PDB entry 5V8M | electron microscopy, 4.40 A resolution (low resolution: residue-level contacts below are approximate; hydrogen-bond / salt-bridge calls are withheld) | chains A and H of the 12 polymer chains in the assembly

== Chain A ==
Molecule: gp120
Source organism: Human immunodeficiency virus 1
Reference sequence: Q2N0S6 (Q2N0S6_9HIV1); the construct lacks a stretch of the UniProt sequence and is renumbered around it, so the offset changes along the chain: 31-141 = UniProt 30-140; 150-185 = UniProt 141-176; 190-309 = UniProt 189-308; 312-321 = UniProt 309-318; 2 more segments
Amino-acid sequence (481 residues; numbered 31 to 513 plus 13 insertion-coded residues; 15 numbers in that range are skipped by the numbering (no residue carries them; nothing is unmodelled there); the number before each row is that of its first residue; a row labelled like 185A-185L holds insertion residues (185A, then the next letters in order)):
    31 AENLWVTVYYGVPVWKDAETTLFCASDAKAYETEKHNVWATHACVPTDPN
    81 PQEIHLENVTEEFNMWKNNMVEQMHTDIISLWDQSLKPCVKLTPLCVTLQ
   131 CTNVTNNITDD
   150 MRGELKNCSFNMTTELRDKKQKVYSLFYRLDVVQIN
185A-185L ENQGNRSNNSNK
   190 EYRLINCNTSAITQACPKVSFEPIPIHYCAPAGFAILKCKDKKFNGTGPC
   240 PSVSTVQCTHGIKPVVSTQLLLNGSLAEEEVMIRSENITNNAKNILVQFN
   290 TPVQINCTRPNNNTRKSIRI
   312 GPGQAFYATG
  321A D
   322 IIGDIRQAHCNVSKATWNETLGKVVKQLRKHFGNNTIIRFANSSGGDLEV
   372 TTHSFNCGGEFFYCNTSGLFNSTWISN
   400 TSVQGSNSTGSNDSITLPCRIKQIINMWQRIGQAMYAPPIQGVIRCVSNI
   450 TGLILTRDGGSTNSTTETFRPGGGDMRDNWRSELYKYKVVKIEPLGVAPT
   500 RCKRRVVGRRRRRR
Not modelled in the structure: 31, 59-65, 185B-185L, 400-410, 507-513
Disulfide bonds: Cys54-Cys74, Cys119-Cys205, Cys126-Cys196, Cys131-Cys157, Cys218-Cys247, Cys228-Cys239, Cys296-Cys331, Cys378-Cys445, Cys385-Cys418
Covalent attachments: N-acetylglucosamine (NAG) linked to Asn88, Asn133, Asn156, Asn160, Asn197, Asn234, Asn295, Asn301, Asn332, Asn339, Asn355, Asn363, Asn386, Asn392, Asn448; glycan linked to Asn262, Asn276
Sequence notes: conflict Asn332 (Thr330 in Q2N0S6), Cys501 (Ala498 in Q2N0S6); expression tag (509-513)
What the authors report for this chain:
  - post-translational modification sites: Asn197
  - mutagenesis - N156K: abolished binding to PGT145
  - mutagenesis - N156D: abolished binding to PGT145 Fab
  - mutagenesis - N156D, M161A: decreased stability

== Chain H ==
Molecule: antibody 3BNC117, heavy chain
Source organism: Homo sapiens
Notes: fragment: Fab; antibody fragment or engineered binder
Amino-acid sequence (226 residues; each row starts with the number of its first residue; a row labelled like 71A-71D holds insertion residues (71A, then the next letters in order)):
     1 QVQLLQSGAAVTKPGASVRVSCEASGYNIRDYFIHWWRQAPGQGLQWVGW
    51 IN
   52A P
    53 KTGQPNNPRQFQGRVSLTR
71A-71D HASW
    72 DFDTYSFYMDL
82A-82C KAL
    83 RSDDTAVYFCARQRSDYW
100A-100B DF
   101 DVWGSGTQVTVSSASTKGPSVFPLAPSSKSTSGGTAALGCLVKDYFPEPV
   151 TVSWNSGALTSGVHTFPAVLQSSGLYSLSSVVTVPSSSLGTQTYICNVNH
   201 KPSNTKVDKKVEPKSC
Not modelled in the structure: 112-216
Disulfide bonds: Cys22-Cys92
What the authors report for this chain:
  - binding site for N-acetylglucosamine: His71A

== How chain A and chain H interact ==
Residue-residue contacts (31; chain A residue first):
  Asn279(A) with Asp98(H); Trp100(H)
  Asn280(A) with Trp50(H); Asn58(H); Trp100(H)
  Ala281(A) with Trp50(H)
  Lys282(A) with Asp98(H)
  Ser365(A) with Gln56(H); Pro57(H)
  Gly366(A) with Gln56(H)
  Gly367(A) with Thr54(H); Gly55(H)
  Asp368(A) with Thr54(H); Arg71(H)
  Val371(A) with Gln56(H)
  Gln428(A) with Arg30(H); Lys53(H); Thr54(H)
  Ile430(A) with Arg30(H); Phe73(H)
  Arg456(A) with Asn58(H)
  Asp457(A) with Asn58(H); Asn59(H); Gln64(H)
  Gly458(A) with Trp47(H); Asn58(H); Pro60(H)
  Thr461(A) with Arg61(H)
  Thr464(A) with Arg61(H)
  Thr465(A) with Arg61(H)
  Arg469(A) with Gln64(H)
Also at the interface, not in a pair above, chain A (21 interface residues in all): Gly459, Ser460, Asp474
Also at the interface, not in a pair above, chain H (18 interface residues in all): Phe33

== Overview ==
21 residues of chain A and 18 residues of chain H are in contact. N-acetylglucosamine is covalently linked to
Asn88(A), Asn133(A), Asn156(A), Asn160(A), Asn197(A) and Asn234(A) and 9 more. From the paper: a binding site
for N-acetylglucosamine at His71A(H); N156D and M161A of chain A reduce stability.
Chain A is gp120 (Human immunodeficiency virus 1) and chain H is antibody 3BNC117, heavy chain (Homo sapiens);
the structure, BG505 SOSIP.664 trimer in complex with broadly neutralizing HIV antibody 3BNC117, was
determined by electron microscopy (same publication as 5V8L and 5UY3).
